PDB entry 9FCZ | electron microscopy, 2.53 A resolution | chains A and D of the 4 polymer chains in the assembly

[Chain A]
Protein: Capsid protein VP1
Source organism: Human coxsackievirus A9 (strain Griggs)
Reference sequence: P21404 (POLG_CXA9); residues 1-283 here correspond to UniProt positions 569-851 (UniProt number = residue number + 568)
Amino-acid sequence (283 residues; each row starts with the number of its first residue):
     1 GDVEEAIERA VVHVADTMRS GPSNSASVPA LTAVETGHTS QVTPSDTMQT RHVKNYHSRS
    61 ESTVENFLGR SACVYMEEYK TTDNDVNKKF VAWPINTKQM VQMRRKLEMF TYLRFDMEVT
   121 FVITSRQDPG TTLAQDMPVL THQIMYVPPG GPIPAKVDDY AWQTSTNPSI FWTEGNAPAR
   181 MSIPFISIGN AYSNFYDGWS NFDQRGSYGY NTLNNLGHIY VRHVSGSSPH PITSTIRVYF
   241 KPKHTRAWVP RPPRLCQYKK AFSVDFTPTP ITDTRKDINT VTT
Disordered / not traced: 8-10
Sequence notes: variant Val-11 (Arg579 in P21404), Val-12 (Cys580 in P21404), His-13 (Thr581 in P21404), Ser-20 (Thr588 in P21404), Asn-84 (Lys652 in P21404), Asp-85 (His653 in P21404), His-142 (Arg710 in P21404)
Ligand contacts: A1IB2 (N-[(3-fluorophenyl)methyl]-4-[(4-methylpiperazin-1-yl)methyl]aniline): Ile-95, Thr-97, Lys-98, Met-117, Val-119, Tyr-146, Met-181, Ile-183, Ile-186, Tyr-192, Ser-193, Asn-194, Tyr-210, Leu-213, Asn-214, Leu-216, Ile-219, Phe-240

[Chain D]
Protein: Capsid protein VP4
Source organism: Human coxsackievirus A9 (strain Griggs)
Reference sequence: P21404 (POLG_CXA9); residues 2-69 here = UniProt positions 2-69
Amino-acid sequence (68 residues; row label = number of the first residue in the row):
     2 GAQVSTQKTG AHETSLSAAG NSIIHYTNIN YYKDAASNSA NRQDFTQDPS KFTEPVKDVM
    62 IKSLPALN
Disordered / not traced: 15-23
Curated features (UniProtKB/Swiss-Prot):
  - site: Asn-69 (Cleavage)
  - lipidation: Gly-2 (N-myristoyl glycine)

[Chain A / chain D interface]
Residue-residue contacts (47):
  Asp-2(A) / Gly-2(D)
  Asp-2(A) / Ala-3(D)
  Val-3(A) / Ala-3(D)  hydrophobic
  Val-3(A) / Val-5(D)  hydrophobic
  Glu-4(A) / Gly-2(D)
  Glu-4(A) / Ala-3(D)  hydrogen bond (backbone-backbone)
  Glu-4(A) / Gln-4(D)
  Glu-4(A) / Val-5(D)  hydrogen bond (backbone-backbone)
  Glu-5(A) / Val-5(D)
  Ala-6(A) / Val-5(D)  hydrogen bond (backbone-backbone)
  Ile-7(A) / Val-5(D)  hydrogen bond (backbone-backbone)
  Ile-7(A) / Ser-6(D)
  Ile-7(A) / Thr-7(D)
  Ile-7(A) / His-26(D)
  Val-11(A) / Phe-46(D)  hydrophobic
  Val-12(A) / Phe-46(D)  hydrophobic
  Ser-27(A) / Ser-64(D)
  Val-28(A) / Ser-64(D)  hydrogen bond (backbone-backbone)
  Pro-29(A) / Lys-63(D)
  Ala-33(A) / Ala-67(D)
  Thr-36(A) / Val-57(D)
  His-38(A) / Thr-54(D)
  His-38(A) / Glu-55(D)
  His-38(A) / Val-57(D)
  His-38(A) / Met-61(D)
  Thr-39(A) / Thr-54(D)  hydrogen bond (backbone-backbone)
  Gln-41(A) / Thr-54(D)
  Gln-41(A) / Glu-55(D)  hydrogen bond
  Gln-41(A) / Lys-63(D)  hydrogen bond (backbone-side chain)
  Tyr-56(A) / Ala-12(D)  hydrophobic
  Tyr-56(A) / His-13(D)
  Ser-60(A) / Lys-9(D)  hydrogen bond
  Ser-60(A) / Phe-46(D)
  Thr-63(A) / Asp-45(D)
  Glu-65(A) / Ala-41(D)
  Glu-65(A) / Asn-42(D)
  Glu-65(A) / Arg-43(D)
  Asn-66(A) / Arg-43(D)  hydrogen bond
  Gly-69(A) / Arg-43(D)
  Asp-116(A) / Ala-37(D)
  Ser-182(A) / Ala-37(D)
  Lys-243(A) / Ala-37(D)  hydrogen bond (side chain-backbone)
  Lys-243(A) / Asn-39(D)  hydrogen bond (side chain-backbone)
  His-244(A) / Ala-36(D)
  His-244(A) / Ser-40(D)  hydrogen bond (side chain-backbone)
  His-244(A) / Asn-42(D)  hydrogen bond
  Pro-250(A) / Phe-53(D)
Also at the interface, not in a pair above, chain A (33 interface residues in all): Thr-32, Gly-37, Ser-58, Arg-59, Pro-184, Lys-241
Also at the interface, not in a pair above, chain D (31 interface residues in all): Ser-38, Gln-48, Pro-56, Leu-68

[Overview]
33 residues of chain A and 31 residues of chain D are in contact, with 14 hydrogen bonds. Polar contacts
include Gln-41(A)/Glu-55(D), Gln-41(A)/Lys-63(D) and Ser-60(A)/Lys-9(D). Ligands of chain A: compound A1IB2.
Here chain A is Capsid protein VP1 and chain D is Capsid protein VP4, both from Human coxsackievirus A9
(strain Griggs). Entry 9FCZ (Coxsackievirus A9 bound with compound 17 (CL301)) was determined by electron
microscopy together with 8S7J, 9EXI, 9FA9, 9FGN, 9FO2, 9FO5 and 9FP5 from the same study.
